1FKA - chains A and C of the 20 polymer chains in the assembly; structure by X-ray diffraction, 3.30 A resolution.

[Chain A]
Molecule: 16S ribosomal RNA
From: Thermus thermophilus
Sequence (1518 nucleotides; each row starts with the number of its first residue):
     1 UUUGUUGGAG AGUUUGAUCC UGGCUCAGGG UGAACGCUGG CGGCGUGCCU AAGACAUGCA
    61 AGUCGUGCGG GCCGCGGGGU UUUACUCCGU GGUCAGCGGC GGACGGGUGA GUAACGCGUG
   121 GGUGACCUAC CCGGAAGAGG GGGACAACCC GGGGAAACUC GGGCUAAUCC CCCAUGUGGA
   181 CCCGCCCCUU GGGGUGUGUC CAAAGGGCUU UGCCCGCUUC CGGAUGGGCC CGCGUCCCAU
   241 CAGCUAGUUG GUGGGGUAAU GGCCCACCAA GGCGACGACG GGUAGCCGGU CUGAGAGGAU
   301 GGCCGGCCAC AGGGGCACUG AGACACGGGC CCCACUCCUA CGGGAGGCAG CAGUUAGGAA
   361 UCUUCCGCAA UGGGCGCAAG CCUGACGGAG CGACGCCGCU UGGAGGAAGA AGCCCUUCGG
   421 GGUGUAAACU CCUGAACCCG GGACGAAACC CCCGACGAGG GGACUGACGG UACCGGGGUA
   481 AUAGCGCCGG CCAACUCCGU GCCAGCAGCC GCGGUAAUAC GGAGGGCGCG AGCGUUACCC
   541 GGAUUCACUG GGCGUAAAGG GCGUGUAGGC GGCCUGGGGC GUCCCAUGUG AAAGACCACG
   601 GCUCAACCGU GGGGGAGCGU GGGAUACGCU CAGGCUAGAC GGUGGGAGAG GGUGGUGGAA
   661 UUCCCGGAGU AGCGGUGAAA UGCGCAGAUA CCGGGAGGAA CGCCGAUGGC GAAGGCAGCC
   721 ACCUGGUCCA CCCGUGACGC UGAGGCGCGA AAGCGUGGGG AGCAAACCGG AUUAGAUACC
   781 CGGGUAGUCC ACGCCCUAAA CGAUGCGCGC UAGGUCUCUG GGUCUCCUGG GGGCCGAAGC
   841 UAACGCGUUA AGCGCGCCGC CUGGGGAGUA CGGCCGCAAG GCUGAAACUC AAAGGAAUUG
   901 ACGGGGGCCC GCACAAGCGG UGGAGCAUGU GGUUUAAUUC GAAGCAACGC GAAGAACCUU
   961 ACCAGGCCUU GACAUGCUAG GGAACCCGGG UGAAAGCCUG GGGUGCCCGC GAGGGAGCCC
  1021 UAGCACAGGU GCUGCAUGGC CGUCGUCAGC UCGUGCCGUG AGGUGUUGGG UUAAGUCCCG
  1081 CAACGAGCGC AACCCCCGCC GUUAGUUGCC AGCGGUUCGG CCGGGCACUC UAACGGGACU
  1141 GCCCGCGAAA GCGGGAGGAA GGAGGGGACG ACGUCUGGUC AGCAUGGCCC UUACGGCCUG
  1201 GGCGACACAC GUGCUACAAU GCCCUACAAA GCGAUGCCAC CCGGCAACGG GGAGCUAAUC
  1261 GCAAAAAGGU GGGCCCAGUU CGGAUUGGGG UCUGCAACCC GACCCCAUGA AGCCGGAAUC
  1321 GCUAGUAAUC GCGGAUCAGC CAUGCCGCGG UGAAUACGUU CCCGGGCCUU GUACACACCG
  1381 CCCGUCACGC CAUGGGAGCG GGCUCUACCC GAAGUCGCCG GGAGCCUACG GGCAGGCGCC
  1441 GAGGGUAGGG CCCGUGACUG GGGCGAAGUC GUAACAAGGU AGCUGUACCG GAAGGUGCGG
  1501 CUGGAUCACC UCCUUUCU
Unresolved in the structure: 1-5, 81-83, 541-551, 775-777, 942-949, 1035-1037, 1513-1518

[Chain C]
Molecule: 30S ribosomal protein S3
From: Thermus thermophilus
Chain sequence (176 residues; numbered 1 to 819; 643 numbers in that range are skipped by the numbering (no residue carries them; nothing is unmodelled there); the number before each row is that of its first residue; X marks 176 residues of unknown identity (built as UNK)):
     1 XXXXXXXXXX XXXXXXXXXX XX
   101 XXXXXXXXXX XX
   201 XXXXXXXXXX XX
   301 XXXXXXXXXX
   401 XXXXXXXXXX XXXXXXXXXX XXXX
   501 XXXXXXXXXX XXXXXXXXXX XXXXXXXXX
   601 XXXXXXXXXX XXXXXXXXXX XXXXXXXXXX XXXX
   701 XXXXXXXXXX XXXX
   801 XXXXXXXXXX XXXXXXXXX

[How chain A and chain C interact]
Chain A side of the interface, 11 residues: G1038, G1039, G1042, G1087, C1088, C1095, G1166, G1167, G1170, A1181, U1185

[Overview]
No residue of chain A is in contact with chain C.
Here chain A is 16S ribosomal RNA and chain C is 30S ribosomal protein S3, both from Thermus thermophilus.
Entry 1FKA (Structure of functionally activated small ribosomal subunit at 3.3 A resolution) was determined by
X-ray diffraction.
